PDB entry 7FOW | X-ray diffraction, 1.51 A resolution | chains A and B

== Chain A ==
Name: Pre-mRNA-splicing factor 8
From: Saccharomyces cerevisiae S288C
UniProt: P33334 (PRP8_YEAST); numbering as in UniProt (aligned over 1836-2090)
Sequence (258 residues; numbered 1833 to 2090; the number before each row is that of its first residue):
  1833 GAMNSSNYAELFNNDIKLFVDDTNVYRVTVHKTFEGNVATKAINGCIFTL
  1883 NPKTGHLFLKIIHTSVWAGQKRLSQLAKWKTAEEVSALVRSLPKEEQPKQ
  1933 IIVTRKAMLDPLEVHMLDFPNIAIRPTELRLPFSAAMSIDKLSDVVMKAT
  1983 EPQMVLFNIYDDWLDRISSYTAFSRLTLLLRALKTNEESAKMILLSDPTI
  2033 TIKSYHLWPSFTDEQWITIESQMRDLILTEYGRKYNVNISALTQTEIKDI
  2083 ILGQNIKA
Not modelled in the structure: 2070-2090
Differences from the reference sequence: expression tag (1833-1835)
UniProt features mapped onto this chain:
  - mutagenesis: Asp1853 (D1853A: Alters protein folding. Severely impaired growth. Strongly reduced growth at 35 degrees Celsius; when associated with A-1854; D1853N: Reduced growth at 30 degrees Celsius ...), Asp1854 (D1854A: Reduced growth at 30 degrees Celsius. Strongly reduced growth at 16 degrees Celsius. Strongly reduced growth at 35 degrees Celsius; when associated with A-1853 ...), Thr1855 (T1855A: Reduced growth at 30 degrees Celsius. Strongly reduced growth at 16 degrees Celsius), Thr1936 (T1936A: Reduced growth at 30 degrees Celsius. Strongly reduced growth at 16 degrees Celsius), Arg1937 (R1937K: Severely impaired growth. Reduced growth at 30 degrees Celsius. Strongly reduced growth at 16 degrees Celsius)

== Chain B ==
Name: A1 cistron-splicing factor AAR2
From: Saccharomyces cerevisiae S288C
UniProt: P32357 (AAR2_YEAST); aligned to UniProt positions 1-317 over residues 1-317
Sequence (308 residues; numbered -3 to 317; 13 numbers in that range are skipped by the numbering (no residue carries them; nothing is unmodelled there); the number before each row is that of its first residue; numbers below 1 keep their minus sign (Gly-3 is residue -3)):
    -3 GAMAMNTVPFTSAPIEVTIGIDQYSFNVKENQPFHGIKDIPIGHVHVIHF
    47 QHADNSSMRYGYWFDCRMGNFYIQYDPKDGLYKMMEERDGAKFENIVHNF
    97 KERQMMVSYPKIDEDDTWYNLTEFVQMDKIRKIVRKDENQFSYVDSSMTT
   147 VQENEL
   166 SSSSSDPAHSLNYTVINFKSREAIRPGHEMEDFLDKSYYLNTVMLQGIFK
   216 NSSNYFGELQFAFLNAMFFGNYGSSLQWHAMIELICSSATVPKHMLDKLD
   266 EILYYQIKTLPEQYSDILLNERVWNICLYSSFQKNSLHNTEKIMENKYPE
   316 LL
Not modelled in the structure: -3 to 0, 166-169
Differences from the reference sequence: expression tag (-3 to 0); conflict Ser166 (Leu153 in P32357), Ser167 (Lys154 in P32357), Ser170 (Asp in P32357)
Residues lining bound ligands: VI2 (N-(2-hydroxyethyl)-N'-(3-methylphenyl)thiourea): Ile17, Tyr20, Ser21, Phe22, Val103, Ser104, Pro106
UniProt features mapped onto this chain:
  - region: Leu261 to Ile282 (Leucine-zipper)
  - modified residue: Ser253 (Phosphoserine), Thr274 (Phosphothreonine)

== Chain A / chain B interface ==
Pairs across the interface - 18 pairs, chain A then chain B:
  Gln1907(A) - Met195(B)
  Gln1907(A) - Leu199(B)
  Leu1908(A) - Met195(B)  hydrophobic
  Trp1911(A) - Glu194(B)
  Trp1911(A) - Met195(B)  hydrophobic
  Trp1911(A) - Phe198(B)  hydrophobic
  Asp1942(A) - Lys184(B)  salt bridge
  Asp1942(A) - Phe198(B)
  Glu1945(A) - Lys184(B)  salt bridge
  Val1946(A) - Ile189(B)  hydrophobic
  Val1946(A) - Glu194(B)
  Val1946(A) - Phe198(B)  hydrophobic
  His1947(A) - Glu194(B)  salt bridge
  Leu1949(A) - Lys184(B)
  Leu1949(A) - Ser185(B)
  Leu1949(A) - Arg186(B)
  Leu1949(A) - Ile189(B)  hydrophobic
  Asp1950(A) - Arg186(B)  salt bridge

== Summary ==
9 residues of chain A face 8 of chain B across their interface, with 4 salt bridges. Polar contacts include
Asp1942(A)-Lys184(B), Glu1945(A)-Lys184(B) and His1947(A)-Glu194(B). Chain B binds compound VI2. Curated
annotation (UniProt) lists 5 mutagenesis sites on chain A.
Here chain A is Pre-mRNA-splicing factor 8 and chain B is A1 cistron-splicing factor AAR2, both from
Saccharomyces cerevisiae S288C. Entry 7FOW (PanDDA analysis group deposition -- Aar2/RNaseH in complex with
fragment P08E04 from the F2X-Universal Library) was determined by X-ray diffraction together with 5ST0, 5ST1,
5ST2, 5ST3, 5ST4, 5ST5 and 248 further entries from the same study.
